Entry 1VRU (X-ray diffraction, 2.40 A resolution); this record covers chains A and B.

== Chain A ==
Protein: HIV-1 reverse transcriptase
From: Human immunodeficiency virus 1
Notes: EC 2.7.7.49
UniProt: P04585 (POL_HV1H2); residues 1-560 here correspond to UniProt positions 587-1146 (UniProt number = residue number + 586)
Chain sequence (560 residues; row label = number of the first residue in the row):
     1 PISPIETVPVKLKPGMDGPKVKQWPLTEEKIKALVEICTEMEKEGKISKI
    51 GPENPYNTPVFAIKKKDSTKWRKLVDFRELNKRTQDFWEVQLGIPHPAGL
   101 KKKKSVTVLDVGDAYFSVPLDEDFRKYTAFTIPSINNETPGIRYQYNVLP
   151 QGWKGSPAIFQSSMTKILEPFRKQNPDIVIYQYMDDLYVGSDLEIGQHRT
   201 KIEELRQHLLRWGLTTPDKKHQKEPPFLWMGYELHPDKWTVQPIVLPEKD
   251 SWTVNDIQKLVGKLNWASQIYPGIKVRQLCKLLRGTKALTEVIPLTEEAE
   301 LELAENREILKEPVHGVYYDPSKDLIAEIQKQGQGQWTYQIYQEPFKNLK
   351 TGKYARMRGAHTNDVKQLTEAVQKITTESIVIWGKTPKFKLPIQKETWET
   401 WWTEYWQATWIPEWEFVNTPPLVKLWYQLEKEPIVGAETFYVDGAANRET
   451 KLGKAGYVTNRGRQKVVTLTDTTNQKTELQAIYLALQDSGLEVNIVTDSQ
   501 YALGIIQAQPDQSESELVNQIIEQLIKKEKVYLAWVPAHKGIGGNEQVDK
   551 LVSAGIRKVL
Unresolved in the structure: 1-2, 444-454, 540-560
Modified / non-standard residues: Cys280 (3-sulfinoalanine; CSD)
Curated features (UniProtKB/Swiss-Prot):
  - binding site (Mg(2+)): Asp186
  - site: Trp402 (Essential for RT p66/p51 heterodimerization)
Residues lining bound ligands: AAP (alpha-(2,6-dichlorophenyl)-alpha-(2-acetyl-5-methylanilino)acetamide): Pro95, Leu100, Lys101, Lys103, Val106, Val179, Ile180, Tyr181, Tyr188, Val189, Gly190, Phe227, Trp229, Leu234, His235, Pro236, Tyr318

== Chain B ==
Protein: HIV-1 reverse transcriptase
From: Human immunodeficiency virus 1
Notes: EC 2.7.7.49
UniProt: P04585 (POL_HV1H2); residues 1-440 here correspond to UniProt positions 587-1026 (UniProt number = residue number + 586)
Chain sequence (440 residues; each row starts with the number of its first residue):
     1 PISPIETVPVKLKPGMDGPKVKQWPLTEEKIKALVEICTEMEKEGKISKI
    51 GPENPYNTPVFAIKKKDSTKWRKLVDFRELNKRTQDFWEVQLGIPHPAGL
   101 KKKKSVTVLDVGDAYFSVPLDEDFRKYTAFTIPSINNETPGIRYQYNVLP
   151 QGWKGSPAIFQSSMTKILEPFRKQNPDIVIYQYMDDLYVGSDLEIGQHRT
   201 KIEELRQHLLRWGLTTPDKKHQKEPPFLWMGYELHPDKWTVQPIVLPEKD
   251 SWTVNDIQKLVGKLNWASQIYPGIKVRQLCKLLRGTKALTEVIPLTEEAE
   301 LELAENREILKEPVHGVYYDPSKDLIAEIQKQGQGQWTYQIYQEPFKNLK
   351 TGKYARMRGAHTNDVKQLTEAVQKITTESIVIWGKTPKFKLPIQKETWET
   401 WWTEYWQATWIPEWEFVNTPPLVKLWYQLEKEPIVGAETF
Unresolved in the structure: 1-3, 218-230, 357-358, 429-440
Curated features (UniProtKB/Swiss-Prot):
  - binding site (Mg(2+)): Asp186
  - site: Trp402 (Essential for RT p66/p51 heterodimerization)

== How chain A and chain B interact ==
Pairs across the interface (87):
  Val8(A) with Glu53(B)
  Pro9(A) with Glu53(B)
  Gln85(A) with Glu53(B), hydrogen bond (side chain-backbone)
  Asp86(A) with Pro55(B)
  Phe87(A) with Pro52(B); Glu53(B)
  Trp88(A) with Pro52(B), hydrogen bond (backbone-backbone); Asn54(B); Pro55(B); Tyr56(B); Asn57(B); Thr131(B); Pro140(B), hydrogen bond (side chain-backbone); Arg143(B)
  Gln91(A) with Pro140(B)
  Gly93(A) with Asn137(B)
  Ile94(A) with Asn137(B), hydrogen bond (backbone-side chain)
  Pro95(A) with Asn136(B); Asn137(B)
  His96(A) with Asn136(B), hydrogen bond (backbone-side chain)
  Gly99(A) with Asn136(B)
  Ala158(A) with Pro52(B)
  Gln161(A) with Pro140(B)
  Ser162(A) with Pro52(B)
  Tyr181(A) with Glu138(B)
  Arg358(A) with Gln394(B); Glu396(B), salt bridge
  Glu370(A) with Gln394(B), hydrogen bond
  Gln373(A) with Glu396(B); Thr397(B), hydrogen bond; Thr400(B), hydrogen bond
  Ile380(A) with Leu26(B)
  Val381(A) with Pro25(B), hydrophobic; Asn136(B), hydrogen bond (backbone-backbone)
  Ile382(A) with Ile135(B); Asn136(B)
  Trp383(A) with Ile135(B)
  Gly384(A) with Thr27(B); Glu28(B), hydrogen bond (backbone-backbone); Ile135(B)
  Trp402(A) with Lys331(B), hydrogen bond (backbone-side chain)
  Tyr405(A) with Lys331(B), hydrogen bond (backbone-side chain)
  Trp406(A) with Lys331(B); Pro392(B), hydrophobic; Val417(B); Asn418(B); Thr419(B), hydrogen bond (side chain-backbone); Lys424(B)
  Gln407(A) with Lys331(B), hydrogen bond (backbone-side chain); Asp364(B); Pro392(B); Ile393(B); Gln394(B); Val417(B); Asn418(B), hydrogen bond
  Ala408(A) with Trp337(B), hydrophobic; Asp364(B); Pro392(B), hydrogen bond (backbone-backbone); Ile393(B)
  Thr409(A) with Asp364(B), hydrogen bond (backbone-side chain)
  Trp410(A) with Asn363(B); Val365(B), hydrophobic; Trp401(B)
  Pro412(A) with Trp401(B)
  Pro433(A) with Asn255(B); Leu289(B), hydrophobic; Thr290(B)
  Ile434(A) with Thr290(B)
  Val435(A) with Thr290(B)
  Thr439(A) with Ala288(B); Leu289(B)
  Tyr441(A) with Gln258(B); Thr286(B); Lys287(B), hydrogen bond (side chain-backbone); Leu289(B)
  Val458(A) with Thr286(B)
  Thr459(A) with Thr286(B)
  Asn460(A) with Thr286(B); Ala288(B)
  Gln500(A) with Leu422(B)
  Gln507(A) with Pro421(B)
  Tyr532(A) with Asn255(B), hydrogen bond; Leu289(B), hydrophobic
  Trp535(A) with Leu422(B); Trp426(B), hydrophobic
  Val536(A) with Gln258(B)
  Pro537(A) with Gly262(B)
Also at the interface, not in a pair above, chain A (59 interface residues in all): Glu89, Leu92, Leu100, Ile159, Lys366, Thr376, Thr377, Thr403, Gly436, Asn494, Val496, Leu503, Ala534
Also at the interface, not in a pair above, chain B (51 interface residues in all): Lys20, Val254, Asn265, Gly285, Gly333, Gln334, Thr362

== In short ==
59 residues of chain A face 51 of chain B across their interface; the contacts include 19 hydrogen bonds and 1
salt bridge. Polar contacts include Arg358(A)-Glu396(B), Gln85(A)-Glu53(B) and Trp88(A)-Pro140(B). Chain A
binds compound AAP.
Chain A is HIV-1 reverse transcriptase and chain B is HIV-1 reverse transcriptase, both from Human
immunodeficiency virus 1; the structure, High resolution structures of HIV-1 RT from four RT-inhibitor
complexes, was determined by X-ray diffraction, deposited together with 1RTH, 1RTI and 1VRT.
